PDB entry 7K7G | electron microscopy, 4.20 A resolution (low resolution: residue-level contacts below are approximate; hydrogen-bond / salt-bridge calls are withheld) | chains B and J of the 11 polymer chains in the assembly

# Chain B
Protein: Histone H4
Organism: Saccharomyces cerevisiae (strain ATCC 204508 / S288c)
UniProtKB: P02309 (H4_YEAST); residues 1-103 here = UniProt positions 1-103
Sequence (103 residues; row label = number of the first residue in the row):
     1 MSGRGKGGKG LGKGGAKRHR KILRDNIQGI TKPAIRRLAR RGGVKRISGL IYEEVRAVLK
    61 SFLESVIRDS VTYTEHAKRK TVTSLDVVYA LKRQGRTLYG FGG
Disordered / not traced: 1-23
Curated features (UniProtKB/Swiss-Prot):
  - DNA-binding region: Lys17 to Lys21
  - modified residue: Lys6 (N6-acetyl-N6-methyllysine), Lys9 (N6-acetyllysine), Lys13 (N6-acetyl-N6-methyllysine), Lys17 (N6-acetyllysine), Lys32 (N6-succinyllysine), Arg56 (Omega-N-methylarginine), Ser61 (Phosphoserine), Ser65 (Phosphoserine), Lys78 (N6-succinyllysine), Lys80 (N6-acetyllysine), Lys92 (N6-glutaryllysine)

# Chain J
Molecule: 147-nt DNA strand
Organism: Saccharomyces cerevisiae
Sequence (147 nucleotides; numbered 147 to 293; the number before each row is that of its first residue):
   147 ATCGGATGAT TTCTTACTAT TTCTTTTTTA ACTTTCGGAA ATCAAATACA CTAATATTAA
   207 AACGCGGGGG ACAGCGCGTA CGTGCGTTTA AGCGGTGCTA GAGCTGTCTA CGACCAATTG
   267 AGCGGCCTCG GCACCGGGAT TCTCGAT
Disordered / not traced: 147-156, 280-293

# Chain B / chain J interface
Residue-residue contacts (9; chain B residue first):
  Lys45(B) - DG228(J)
  Arg46(B) - DC227(J)
  Arg46(B) - DG228(J)
  Ile47(B) - DC227(J)
  Ile47(B) - DG228(J)
  Arg79(B) - DA248(J)
  Arg79(B) - DG249(J)
  Lys80(B) - DA248(J)
  Thr81(B) - DA248(J)
Interface residues without a listed pair, chain B (7 interface residues in all): Ser48
Interface residues without a listed pair, chain J (5 interface residues in all): DG247

# Summary
7 residues of chain B and 5 residues of chain J are in contact. UniProt lists a DNA-binding region on chain B.
Here chain B is Histone H4 (Saccharomyces cerevisiae (strain ATCC 204508 / S288c)) and chain J is a 147-nt DNA
strand (Saccharomyces cerevisiae). Entry 7K7G (nucleosome and Gal4 complex) was determined by electron
microscopy together with 7K78 and 7K79 from the same study.
